2FF0 - chains B and A of the 3 polymer chains in the assembly; structure by solution NMR.

[Chain B]
Molecule: Ggctcagggccacag
Notes: fragment: Inhibin Alpha-Subunit Promoter
Sequence (15 nucleotides; numbered 1 to 15; the number before each row is that of its first residue):
     1 GGCTCAGGGC CACAG

[Chain A]
Name: Steroidogenic factor 1
Organism: Mus musculus
Notes: fragment: DNA Binding Domain
Reference sequence: P33242 (STF1_MOUSE); numbering as in UniProt (aligned over 10-111)
Sequence (102 residues; numbered 10 to 111; the number before each row is that of its first residue):
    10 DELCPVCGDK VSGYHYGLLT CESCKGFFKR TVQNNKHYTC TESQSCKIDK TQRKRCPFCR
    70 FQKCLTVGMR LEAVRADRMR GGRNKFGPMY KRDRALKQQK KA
Metal / ion sites: Zn2+ site 1: Cys-13, Cys-16, Cys-30, Cys-33; Zn2+ site 2: Cys-49, Cys-55, Cys-65, Cys-68
From the paper describing this entry:
  - binding site for Ctgtggccctgagcc: Glu-31, Arg-39, Arg-62, Arg-69, Lys-100
  - binding site for Ggctcagggccacag (chain B): Tyr-25, Lys-34, Lys-38, Arg-84, Tyr-99, Arg-103
  - contacts within the chain: Tyr-23/Asp-102 (hydrogen bond)
  - mutagenesis - E31A, K34A, K38A, R39A, R101P/D102P: decreased signaling
  - mutagenesis - K63A, L80K, R87A, R89A, M98A: unchanged signaling
  - mutagenesis - R92A, Y99A, Y99F: abolished signaling
  - mutagenesis - R39A, Y99A: decreased expression
  - mutagenesis - Y99A, Y99F, R101P/D102P: decreased binding to consensus sequence

[How chain B and chain A interact]
Residue-residue contacts - 30 pairs, chain B then chain A:
  DC5(B) with Arg-92(A), sugar contact
  DA6(B) with Tyr-23(A), sugar contact; Arg-92(A), sugar contact; Tyr-99(A), phosphate contact; Lys-100(A), phosphate contact; Arg-103(A), phosphate contact
  DG7(B) with Tyr-23(A), phosphate contact; His-24(A), phosphate contact; Tyr-25(A), phosphate contact; Ala-82(A), phosphate contact; Arg-89(A), base contact; Gly-91(A), phosphate contact; Tyr-99(A), phosphate contact
  DG8(B) with Tyr-25(A), phosphate contact; Lys-34(A), base contact; Lys-38(A), sugar contact; Gln-42(A), sugar contact; Ala-82(A), phosphate contact; Val-83(A), phosphate contact; Arg-84(A), phosphate contact; Arg-87(A), phosphate contact; Met-88(A), sugar contact; Arg-89(A), sugar contact
  DG9(B) with Lys-34(A), base contact; Lys-38(A), phosphate contact; Gln-42(A), phosphate contact; Arg-87(A), phosphate contact; Arg-89(A), sugar contact
  DC10(B) with Arg-87(A), phosphate contact
  DC11(B) with Arg-39(A), base contact
Also at the interface, not in a pair above, chain B (10 interface residues in all): DT4, DA12, DG15
Also at the interface, not in a pair above, chain A (21 interface residues in all): Glu-31, Lys-63, Asp-86

[Summary]
The interface between chain B and chain A involves 10 residues on one side and 21 on the other. The paper
reports a binding site for Ggctcagggccacag (chain B) at Tyr-25(A), Lys-34(A) and Lys-38(A) among others; E31A,
K34A and K38A of chain A, among others, reduce signaling; 13 substitutions were tested in all.
Here chain B is Ggctcagggccacag and chain A is Steroidogenic factor 1 (Mus musculus). Entry 2FF0 (Solution
Structure of Steroidogenic Factor 1 DNA Binding Domain Bound to its Target Sequence in the ...) was determined
by solution NMR.
